PDB entry 6E5P | electron microscopy, 8.80 A resolution (very low resolution: no residue pairs are listed; an interface is given only as per-side residue counts) | chains A and V of the 24 polymer chains in the assembly

[Chain A]
Name: Envelope glycoprotein gp120
Source organism: Human immunodeficiency virus 1
UniProt: Q2N0S6 (Q2N0S6_9HIV1); the construct lacks a stretch of the UniProt sequence and is renumbered around it, so the offset changes along the chain: 31-141 = UniProt 30-140; 150-185 = UniProt 141-176; 187-309 = UniProt 186-308; 312-321 = UniProt 309-318; 2 more segments
Amino-acid sequence (474 residues; numbered 31 to 506 plus 10 insertion-coded residues; 12 numbers in that range are skipped by the numbering (no residue carries them; nothing is unmodelled there); the number before each row is that of its first residue; a row labelled like 185A-185I holds insertion residues (185A, then the next letters in order)):
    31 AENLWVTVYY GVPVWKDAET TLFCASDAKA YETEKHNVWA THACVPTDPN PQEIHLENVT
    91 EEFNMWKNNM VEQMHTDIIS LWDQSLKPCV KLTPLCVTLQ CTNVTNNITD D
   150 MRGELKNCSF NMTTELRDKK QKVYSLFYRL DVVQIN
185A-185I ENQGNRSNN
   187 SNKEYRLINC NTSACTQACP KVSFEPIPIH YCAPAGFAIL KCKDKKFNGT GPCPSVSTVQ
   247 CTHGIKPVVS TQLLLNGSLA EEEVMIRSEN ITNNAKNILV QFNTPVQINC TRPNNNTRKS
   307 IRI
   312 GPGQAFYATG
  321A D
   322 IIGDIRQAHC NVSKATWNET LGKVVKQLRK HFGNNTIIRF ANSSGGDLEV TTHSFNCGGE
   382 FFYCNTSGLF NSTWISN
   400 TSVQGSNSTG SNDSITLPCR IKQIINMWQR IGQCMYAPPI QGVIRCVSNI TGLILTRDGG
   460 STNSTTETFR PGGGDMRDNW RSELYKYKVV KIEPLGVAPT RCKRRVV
Disordered / not traced: 185A-185I, 400-410, 506
Differences from the reference sequence: conflict Cys201 (Ile200 in Q2N0S6), Asn332 (Thr330 in Q2N0S6), Cys433 (Ala430 in Q2N0S6), Cys501 (Ala498 in Q2N0S6)
From the paper describing this entry:
  - post-translational modification sites: Asn295, Asn332, Asn339, Asn392

[Chain V]
Name: VRC03 heavy chain
Source organism: Homo sapiens
Amino-acid sequence (227 residues; row label = number of the first residue in the row; a row labelled like 76A-76G holds insertion residues (76A, then the next letters in order)):
     1 QVQLVQSGAV IKTPGSSVKI SCRASGYNFR DYSIHWVRLI PDKGFEWIGW IK
   52A P
    53 LWGAVSYARQ LQGRVSMTRQ LSQD
76A-76G PDDPDWG
    77 VAYMEF
82A-82C SGL
    83 TPADTAEYFC VRRGSCDY
100A-100F CGDFPW
   101 QYWCQGTVVV VSSASTKGPS VFPLAPSSGG TAALGCLVKD YFPEPVTVSW NSGALTSGVH
   161 TFPAVLQSSG LYSLSSVVTV PSSSLGTQTY ICNVNHKPSN TKVDKKVEPK
Disordered / not traced: 112-210

[Chain A / chain V interface]
At this resolution (9 A) residue pairs are not listed: 6 residues of chain A and 8 of chain V lie at the interface.

[Summary]
6 residues of chain A face 8 of chain V across their interface. The paper reports modification sites
Asn295(A), Asn332(A) and Asn339(A) among others.
Chain A is Envelope glycoprotein gp120 (Human immunodeficiency virus 1) and chain V is VRC03 heavy chain (Homo
sapiens); the structure, Backbone model based on cryo-EM map at 8.5 A of domain-swapped, glycan-reactive,
neutralizing antibody 2G12 bound ..., was determined by electron microscopy.
